5OV3 - chains A and B of the 3 polymer chains in the assembly; structure by X-ray diffraction, 2.45 A resolution.

[Chain A (and B)]
Molecule: Retinoblastoma-binding protein 5
Organism: Mus musculus
Notes: chain B of this document is another copy of the same molecule, construct and numbering; everything in this record applies to it too
UniProtKB: Q8BX09 (RBBP5_MOUSE); numbering as in UniProt (aligned over 2-380)
Amino-acid sequence (381 residues; each row starts with the number of its first residue; numbering starts at 0):
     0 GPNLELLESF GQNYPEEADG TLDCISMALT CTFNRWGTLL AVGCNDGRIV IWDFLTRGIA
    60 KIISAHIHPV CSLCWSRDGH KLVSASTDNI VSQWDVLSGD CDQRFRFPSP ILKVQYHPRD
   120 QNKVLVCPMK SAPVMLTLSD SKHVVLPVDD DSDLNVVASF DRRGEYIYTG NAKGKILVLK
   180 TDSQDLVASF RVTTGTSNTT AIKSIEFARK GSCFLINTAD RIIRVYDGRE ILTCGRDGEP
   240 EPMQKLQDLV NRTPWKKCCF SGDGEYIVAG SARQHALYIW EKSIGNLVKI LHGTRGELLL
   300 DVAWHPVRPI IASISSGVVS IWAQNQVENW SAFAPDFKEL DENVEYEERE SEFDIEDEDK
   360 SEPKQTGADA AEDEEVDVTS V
Unresolved in the structure: 0-17, 348-380 (chain B: 0-16, 334-380)
Construct notes: expression tag (0-1); variant Lys363 (Glu in Q8BX09)
Swiss-Prot annotation at these positions:
  - region: Ser330 to Gly366 (Interaction with ASH2L), Glu371 to Val380 (Interaction with WDR5)
  - modified residue: Thr252 (Phosphothreonine), Ser350 (Phosphoserine)
  - cross-link: Lys129 (Glycyl lysine isopeptide (Lys-Gly) (interchain with G-Cter in SUMO2))

[Chain A / chain B interface]
Residue-residue contacts - 82 pairs, chain A then chain B:
  Gly36(A) - Leu54(B)
  Leu38(A) - Arg307(B)
  Arg47(A) - Glu327(B)  salt bridge
  Asp52(A) - Arg307(B)  salt bridge
  Phe53(A) - Phe53(B)
  Phe53(A) - Leu54(B)
  Phe53(A) - Arg56(B)  hydrogen bond (backbone-side chain)
  Leu54(A) - Gly36(B)
  Leu54(A) - Phe53(B)  hydrophobic
  Leu54(A) - Leu54(B)  hydrophobic
  Leu54(A) - Arg56(B)  hydrogen bond (backbone-side chain)
  Leu54(A) - His304(B)
  Leu54(A) - Arg307(B)
  Leu54(A) - Ile309(B)
  Thr55(A) - Arg307(B)
  Thr55(A) - Pro308(B)
  Thr55(A) - Ile309(B)
  Thr55(A) - Gln323(B)
  Thr55(A) - Asn324(B)  hydrogen bond (backbone-side chain)
  Arg56(A) - Arg56(B)
  Arg56(A) - Asn324(B)
  Gly57(A) - Gln325(B)
  Ile58(A) - Gln325(B)  hydrogen bond (backbone-backbone)
  Ile58(A) - Glu327(B)
  Ile61(A) - Glu327(B)
  Arg307(A) - Asp52(B)  salt bridge
  Arg307(A) - Leu54(B)
  Ile309(A) - Leu54(B)
  Ile309(A) - Thr55(B)
  Asn324(A) - Thr55(B)  hydrogen bond
  Asn324(A) - Gly57(B)
  Gln325(A) - Ile58(B)
  Gln325(A) - Ala59(B)
  Glu327(A) - Ile58(B)
  Glu327(A) - Ala59(B)
  Asn328(A) - Gly57(B)
  Asn328(A) - Ile58(B)  hydrogen bond (side chain-backbone)
  Trp329(A) - Ile24(B)  hydrophobic
  Ala331(A) - Arg47(B)  hydrogen bond (backbone-side chain)
  Ala331(A) - Ile61(B)  hydrophobic
  Phe332(A) - Thr20(B)
  Phe332(A) - Cys23(B)
  Phe332(A) - Ile24(B)
  Phe332(A) - Ser25(B)  hydrogen bond (backbone-backbone)
  Phe332(A) - Arg47(B)  hydrogen bond (backbone-side chain)
  Ala333(A) - Ile24(B)
  Ala333(A) - Arg47(B)
  Ala333(A) - Ile58(B)  hydrophobic
  Pro334(A) - Ser25(B)
  Pro334(A) - Ala27(B)
  Pro334(A) - Cys43(B)  hydrophobic
  Pro334(A) - Val49(B)
  Pro334(A) - Gly316(B)
  Asp335(A) - Val317(B)
  Asp335(A) - Val318(B)  hydrogen bond (backbone-backbone)
  Phe336(A) - Trp51(B)  hydrophobic
  Phe336(A) - Val318(B)
  Lys337(A) - Thr293(B)
  Lys337(A) - Val318(B)  hydrogen bond (backbone-backbone)
  Lys337(A) - Ser319(B)
  Lys337(A) - Ile320(B)  hydrogen bond (backbone-backbone)
  Glu338(A) - Arg56(B)  salt bridge
  Glu338(A) - Ile320(B)
  Leu339(A) - Ile320(B)  hydrogen bond (backbone-backbone)
  Leu339(A) - Trp321(B)
  Leu339(A) - Ala322(B)  hydrogen bond (backbone-backbone)
  Asp340(A) - Ala322(B)
  Asp340(A) - Asn324(B)  hydrogen bond
  Glu341(A) - Lys288(B)  salt bridge
  Glu341(A) - Ala322(B)  hydrogen bond (backbone-backbone)
  Glu341(A) - Gln323(B)
  Glu341(A) - Asn324(B)  hydrogen bond (backbone-backbone)
  Asn342(A) - Asn324(B)  hydrogen bond (backbone-side chain)
  Val343(A) - Gln323(B)
  Val343(A) - Asn324(B)  hydrogen bond (backbone-backbone)
  Val343(A) - Gln325(B)
  Val343(A) - Val326(B)  hydrogen bond (backbone-backbone)
  Glu344(A) - Gln325(B)
  Glu344(A) - Val326(B)
  Tyr345(A) - Gln325(B)
  Tyr345(A) - Val326(B)  hydrogen bond (backbone-backbone)
  Glu346(A) - Gln325(B)  hydrogen bond (backbone-side chain)
Interface residues without a listed pair, chain A (38 interface residues in all): Thr37, Ala59, His304, Gln323
Interface residues without a listed pair, chain B (44 interface residues in all): Met26, Trp35, Thr37, Leu38, Val41, Lys60, Asn328

[Overview]
38 residues of chain A face 44 of chain B across their interface; the contacts include 22 hydrogen bonds and 5
salt bridges. Polar pairs include Arg47(A)-Glu327(B), Asp52(A)-Arg307(B) and Glu338(A)-Arg56(B).
Chain A and chain B are both Retinoblastoma-binding protein 5 (Mus musculus); the structure, Structure of the
RbBP5 beta-propeller domain, was determined by X-ray diffraction.
